8GAP - chains D and F of the 8 polymer chains in the assembly; structure by electron microscopy, 3.80 A resolution.

== Chain D ==
Name: Telomerase holoenzyme Teb1 subunit
Source organism: Tetrahymena thermophila
UniProtKB: D2CVN6 (D2CVN6_TETTH); residue numbers follow UniProt; this construct covers 1-701
Chain sequence (701 residues; numbered 1 to 701; the number before each row is that of its first residue):
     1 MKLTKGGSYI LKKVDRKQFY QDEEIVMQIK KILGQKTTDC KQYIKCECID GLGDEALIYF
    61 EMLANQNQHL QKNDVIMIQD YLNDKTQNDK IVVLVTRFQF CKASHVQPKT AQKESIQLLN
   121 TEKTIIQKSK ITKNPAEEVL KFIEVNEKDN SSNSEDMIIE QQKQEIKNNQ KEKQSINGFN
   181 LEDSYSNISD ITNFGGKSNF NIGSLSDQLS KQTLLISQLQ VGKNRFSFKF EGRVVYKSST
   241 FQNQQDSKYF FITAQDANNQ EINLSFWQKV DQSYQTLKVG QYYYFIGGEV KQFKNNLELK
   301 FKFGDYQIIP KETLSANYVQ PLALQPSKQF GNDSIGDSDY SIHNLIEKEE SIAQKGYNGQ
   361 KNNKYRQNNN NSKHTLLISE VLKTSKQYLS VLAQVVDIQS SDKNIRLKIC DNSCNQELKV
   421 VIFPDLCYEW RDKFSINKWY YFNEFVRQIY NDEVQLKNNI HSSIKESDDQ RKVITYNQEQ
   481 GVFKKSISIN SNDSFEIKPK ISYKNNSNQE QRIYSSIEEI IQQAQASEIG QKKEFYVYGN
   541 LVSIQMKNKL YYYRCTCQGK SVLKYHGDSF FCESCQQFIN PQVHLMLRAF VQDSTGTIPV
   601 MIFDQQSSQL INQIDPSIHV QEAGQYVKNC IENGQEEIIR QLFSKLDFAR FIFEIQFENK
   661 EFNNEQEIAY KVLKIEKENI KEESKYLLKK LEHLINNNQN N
Disordered / not traced: 1-510, 698-701
Ion coordination: Zn2+: C555, C557, C572, C575

== Chain F ==
Name: Telomerase holoenzyme Teb3 subunit
Source organism: Tetrahymena thermophila
UniProtKB: A0A0U8UFF4 (A0A0U8UFF4_TETTH); residue numbers follow UniProt; this construct covers 1-121
Chain sequence (121 residues; row label = number of the first residue in the row):
     1 MDAEQEQVMY PRILFEQMAQ FRGKKVTVVG NVCNEDQNDS LVIEFGPTGL NQHVVIDNYR
    61 RVDLNNTTKF VEIRGVVLNQ NIVSCEELTE FEQKDPFDFD TYSKLIHLSQ SDKLSSLFTD
   121 Q
Disordered / not traced: 1-4

== How chain D and chain F interact ==
Contacting residue pairs (6):
  K681(D) - D98(F)
  K685(D) - D98(F)  salt bridge
  L688(D) - K104(F)
  L691(D) - L108(F)  hydrophobic
  E692(D) - K104(F)  salt bridge
  I695(D) - L108(F)  hydrophobic
Interface residues without a listed pair, chain F (4 interface residues in all): T101

== Overview ==
Chain D and chain F form an interface of 6 and 4 residues respectively; the contacts include 2 salt bridges.
Polar pairs include K685(D)-D98(F) and E692(D)-K104(F). The Zn2+ site is built by C555(D), C557(D), C572(D)
and C575(D).
Here chain D is Telomerase holoenzyme Teb1 subunit and chain F is Telomerase holoenzyme Teb3 subunit, both
from Tetrahymena thermophila. Entry 8GAP (Structure of LARP7 protein p65-telomerase RNA complex in telomerase)
was determined by electron microscopy.
